PDB entry 5HNY | electron microscopy, 6.30 A resolution (low resolution: residue-level contacts below are approximate; hydrogen-bond / salt-bridge calls are withheld) | chains B and K of the 3 polymer chains in the assembly

Chain B:
Protein: Tubulin beta-2B chain
From: Bos taurus
UniProtKB: Q6B856 (TBB2B_BOVIN); the author numbering skips numbers that UniProt does not, so the offset changes along the chain: 2-44 = UniProt 2-44; 47-360 = UniProt 45-358; 369-437 = UniProt 359-427
Sequence (426 residues; row label = number of the first residue in the row; note: 10 numbers in that range are skipped by the numbering (no residue carries them; nothing is unmodelled there)):
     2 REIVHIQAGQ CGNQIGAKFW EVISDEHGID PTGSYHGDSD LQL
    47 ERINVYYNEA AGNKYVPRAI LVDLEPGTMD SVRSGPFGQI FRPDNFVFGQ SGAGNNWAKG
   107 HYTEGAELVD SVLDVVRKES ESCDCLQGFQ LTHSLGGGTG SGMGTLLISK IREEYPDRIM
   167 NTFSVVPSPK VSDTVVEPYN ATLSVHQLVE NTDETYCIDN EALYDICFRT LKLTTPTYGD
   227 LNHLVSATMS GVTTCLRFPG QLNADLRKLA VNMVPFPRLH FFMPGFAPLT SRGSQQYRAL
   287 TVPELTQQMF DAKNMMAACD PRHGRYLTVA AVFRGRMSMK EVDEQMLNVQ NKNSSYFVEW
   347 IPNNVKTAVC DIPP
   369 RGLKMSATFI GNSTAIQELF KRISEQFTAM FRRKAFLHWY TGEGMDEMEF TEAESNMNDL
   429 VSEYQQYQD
Unresolved in the structure: 436-437
Differences from the reference sequence: conflict Ala57 (Thr55 in Q6B856), Val172 (Met170 in Q6B856), Ala298 (Ser296 in Q6B856), Val318 (Ile316 in Q6B856)
Ligand contacts:
  - GDP (guanosine-5'-diphosphate): Gly10, Gln11, Cys12, Gln15, Ile16, Ala99, Asn101, Ser140, Gly142, Gly143, Gly144, Thr145, Gly146, Val171, Asp179, Thr180, Glu183, Asn206, Tyr224, Leu227, Asn228
  - GTP (guanosine-5'-triphosphate): Gln247, Leu248, Lys254
  - taxol (TA1): Glu22, Val23, Asp26, Glu27, Leu217, Asp226, His229, Leu230, Ala233, Ser236, Phe272, Pro274, Leu275, Thr276, Ser277, Arg278, Pro360, Arg369, Gly370, Leu371
Curated features (UniProtKB/Swiss-Prot):
  - binding site (GTP): Gln11, Glu71, Ser140, Gly144, Thr145, Gly146, Asn206, Asn228
  - binding site (Mg(2+)): Glu71
  - modified residue: Ser40 (Phosphoserine), Lys60 (N6-acetyllysine), Ser174 (Phosphoserine), Thr287 (Phosphothreonine), Thr292 (Phosphothreonine), Arg320 (Omega-N-methylarginine)
  - cross-link (Glycyl lysine isopeptide (Lys-Gly)): Lys60 (interchain with G-Cter in ubiquitin), Lys326 (interchain with G-Cter in ubiquitin)

Chain K:
Protein: Protein claret segregational, Kinesin-1/Kinesin-14, Protein claret segregational
From: Drosophila melanogaster
UniProtKB: P20480 (NCD_DROME); the construct has insertions or renumbered stretches relative to UniProt, so the offset changes along the chain: 1-24 = UniProt 325-348; 340-371 = UniProt 669-700
Sequence (371 residues; numbered 1 to 371; the number before each row is that of its first residue):
     1 KEQLFQSNME RKELHNTVMD LRGNIKVMCR FRPLNEAEIL RGDKFIPKFK GEETVVIQGK
    61 PYVFDRVLPP NTTQEQVYNA CAKQIVKDVL EGYNGTIFAY GQTSSGKTHT MEGKLHDPQL
   121 MGIIPRIAHD IFDHIYSMDE NLEFAIKVSY FEIYLDKIRD LLDVSKTNLA VHEDKNRVPY
   181 VKGCTERFVS SPEEVMDVID EGKSNRHVAV TNMNEHSSRS HSIFLINIKQ ENVETEKKLS
   241 GKLYLVDLAG SEKVSKTGAE GAVLDEAKNI NKSLSALGNV ISALAEGTTH VPYRDSKMTR
   301 ILQDSLGGNC RTTIVICCSP SVFNEAETKS TLMFGQRAKS CKMTKAKRNR YLNNSVANSS
   361 TQSNNSGSFD K
Unresolved in the structure: 1-23, 341-371
Covalent attachments: covalent link Ile316-Thr331, Cys318-Thr328
Ion coordination: Mg2+: Thr108 (together with AMP-PNP)
Ligand contacts: AMP-PNP (ANP; phosphoaminophosphonic acid-adenylate ester): Arg30, Arg32, Pro33, Gly101, Gln102, Thr103, Ser104, Ser105, Gly106, Lys107, Thr108, His109, Asn214, His216, Ser217, Ser218

Chain B / chain K interface:
Residue-residue contacts - 16 pairs, chain B then chain K:
  Glu196(B) - Arg294(K)
  Arg264(B) - Asp295(K)
  Met416(B) - Glu173(K)
  Thr419(B) - Glu173(K)
  Thr419(B) - Arg177(K)
  Glu420(B) - Glu173(K)
  Glu420(B) - Arg294(K)
  Ser423(B) - Arg177(K)
  Asp427(B) - Tyr293(K)
  Glu431(B) - Val291(K)
  Glu431(B) - Pro292(K)
  Glu431(B) - Tyr293(K)
  Glu431(B) - Asp295(K)
  Gln434(B) - Thr289(K)
  Gln434(B) - His290(K)
  Gln434(B) - Val291(K)
Interface residues without a listed pair, chain B (15 interface residues in all): Glu159, His192, Pro263, Asn424, Ser430, Tyr435
Interface residues without a listed pair, chain K (10 interface residues in all): Lys157

Overview:
Chain B and chain K form an interface of 15 and 10 residues respectively. Ligands of chain B: GTP, GDP and
taxol. Ligands of chain K: AMP-PNP. From UniProt: 8 GTP-binding residues and Mg2+-binding residue Glu71(B) on
chain B.
Chain B is Tubulin beta-2B chain (Bos taurus) and chain K is Protein claret segregational,
Kinesin-1/Kinesin-14, Protein claret segregational (Drosophila melanogaster); the structure, Structural basis
of backwards motion in kinesin-14: plus-end directed nKn669 in the AMPPNP state, was determined by electron
microscopy, deposited together with 5HNW, 5HNX and 5HNZ.
